PDB entry 3DXX | X-ray diffraction, 2.05 A resolution | chain A

# Chain A
Molecule: tRNA (guanine-N(7)-)-methyltransferase
Organism: Escherichia coli
Notes: EC 2.1.1.33
UniProtKB: P0A8I5 (TRMB_ECOLI); residue numbers follow UniProt; this construct covers 33-239
Amino-acid sequence (218 residues; numbered 30 to 247; the number before each row is that of its first residue):
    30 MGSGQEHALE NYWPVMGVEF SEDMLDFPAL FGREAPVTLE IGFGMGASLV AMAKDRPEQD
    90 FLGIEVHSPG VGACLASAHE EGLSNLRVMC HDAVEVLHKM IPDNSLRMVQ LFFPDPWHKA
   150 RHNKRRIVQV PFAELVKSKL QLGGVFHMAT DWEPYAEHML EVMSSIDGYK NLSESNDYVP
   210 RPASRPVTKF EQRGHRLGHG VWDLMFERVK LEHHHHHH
Not modelled in the structure: 30-34, 243-247
Sequence notes: expression tag (30-32, 240-247)
Swiss-Prot annotation at these positions:
  - region: Arg-150 to Arg-155 (Interaction with RNA)
  - active site: Asp-144
  - binding site (S-adenosyl-L-methionine): Glu-69, Glu-94, Asp-121, Asp-144
  - binding site (substrate): Lys-148, Asp-180, Thr-217 to Glu-220

# Overview
From UniProt: active-site residue Asp-144, 4 S-adenosyl-L-methionine-binding residues and 6 substrate-binding
residues.
Chain A is tRNA (guanine-N(7)-)-methyltransferase (Escherichia coli); the structure, Crystal structure of
EcTrmB, was determined by X-ray diffraction (same publication as 3DXY and 3DXZ).
